5OXS - chains B and C of the 3 polymer chains in the assembly; structure by X-ray diffraction, 1.65 A resolution.

# Chain B (and C)
Protein: Pulmonary surfactant-associated protein D
Source organism: Homo sapiens
Notes: fragment: Trimeric neck + carbohydrate recognition domain; chain C of this document is another copy of the same molecule, construct and numbering; everything in this record applies to it too
UniProtKB: P35247 (SFTPD_HUMAN); residues 181-355 here correspond to UniProt positions 201-375 (UniProt number = residue number + 20)
Amino-acid sequence (177 residues; numbered 179 to 355; the number before each row is that of its first residue):
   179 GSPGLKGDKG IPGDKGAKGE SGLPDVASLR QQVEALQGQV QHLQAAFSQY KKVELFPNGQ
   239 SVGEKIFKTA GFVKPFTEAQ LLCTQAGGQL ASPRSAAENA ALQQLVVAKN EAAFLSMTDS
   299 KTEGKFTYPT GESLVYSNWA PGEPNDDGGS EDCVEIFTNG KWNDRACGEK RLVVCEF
Unresolved in the structure: 179-202
Cystine bridges: Cys261-Cys353, Cys331-Cys345
Construct notes: expression tag (179-180)
Metal / ion sites: Ca2+ site 1: Asp297, Glu301, Asp324, Glu329, Asp330; Ca2+ site 2: Glu321, Asn323, Glu329, Asn341, Asp342 (together with L-glycero-alpha-D-manno-heptopyranose)
Reported in the primary citation:
  - Ca2+ coordination: Glu321, Asn323, Glu329, Asn341
  - binding site for L-glycero-alpha-D-manno-heptopyranose: Glu321, Asn323, Glu329, Asn341, Arg343
  - binding site for alpha-D-glucopyranose: Glu321, Asn323, Glu329, Asn341, Asp342, Arg343
  - binding site for the ligand K5B: Asp325, Arg343
  - specificity-determining residues: Arg343

# How chain B and chain C interact
Pairs across the interface (33; chain B residue first):
  Asp203(B) with Val204(C)
  Leu207(B) with Val204(C)
  Gln210(B) with Val211(C); Gln215(C), hydrogen bond
  Val211(B) with Val211(C), hydrophobic
  Leu214(B) with Val218(C), hydrophobic
  Gln217(B) with Gln219(C); Gln222(C)
  Val218(B) with Val218(C), hydrophobic
  Leu221(B) with Phe225(C), hydrophobic
  Ala224(B) with Phe225(C), hydrophobic
  Phe225(B) with Phe225(C)
  Gln227(B) with Glu242(C), hydrogen bond (side chain-backbone); Ile244(C); Phe355(C), hydrogen bond (side chain-backbone)
  Tyr228(B) with Tyr228(C); Lys229(C); Glu232(C); Leu233(C); Ile244(C), hydrophobic
  Lys230(B) with Phe355(C)
  Val231(B) with Glu232(C); Lys246(C), hydrogen bond (backbone-side chain); Phe355(C), hydrophobic
  Glu232(B) with Tyr228(C), hydrogen bond; Glu232(C); Lys246(C)
  Phe234(B) with Lys246(C), hydrogen bond (backbone-side chain); Ala248(C); Ala264(C), hydrophobic; Cys353(C), hydrophobic; Phe355(C), hydrophobic
  Pro235(B) with Ala248(C), hydrophobic
Also at the interface, not in a pair above, chain B (20 interface residues in all): Val204, Gln282, Lys287
Also at the interface, not in a pair above, chain C (29 interface residues in all): Leu207, Arg208, Leu214, Leu221, Lys243, Thr247, Phe250, Leu260, Gln263, Gly265, Val351

# Overview
20 residues of chain B face 29 of chain C across their interface; the contacts include 6 hydrogen bonds. Among
the polar pairs are Gln210(B)-Gln215(C), Gln227(B)-Glu242(C) and Gln227(B)-Phe355(C). The paper reports a
binding site for alpha-D-glucopyranose at Glu321(B), Asn323(B) and Glu329(B) among others; a binding site for
L-glycero-alpha-D-manno-heptopyranose at Glu321(B), Asn323(B) and Glu329(B) among others.
Chain B and chain C are both Pulmonary surfactant-associated protein D (Homo sapiens); the structure, Crystal
structure of human lung surfactant protein D trimeric fragment with bound ligand Salmonella enterica Minnesota
..., was determined by X-ray diffraction, deposited together with 5OXR.
